7FKW - chains A and B; structure by X-ray diffraction, 1.47 A resolution.

# Chain A
Molecule: Pre-mRNA-splicing factor 8
Source organism: Saccharomyces cerevisiae S288C
Reference sequence: P33334 (PRP8_YEAST); numbering as in UniProt (aligned over 1836-2090)
Chain sequence (258 residues; numbered 1833 to 2090; the number before each row is that of its first residue):
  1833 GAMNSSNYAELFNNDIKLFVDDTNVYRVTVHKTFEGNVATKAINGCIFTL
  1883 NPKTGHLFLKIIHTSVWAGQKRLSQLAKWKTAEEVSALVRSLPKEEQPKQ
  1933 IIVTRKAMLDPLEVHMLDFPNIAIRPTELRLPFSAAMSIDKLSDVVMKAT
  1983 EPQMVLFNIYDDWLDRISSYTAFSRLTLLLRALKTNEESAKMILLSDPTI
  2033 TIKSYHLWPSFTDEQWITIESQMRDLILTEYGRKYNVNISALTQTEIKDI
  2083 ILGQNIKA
Disordered / not traced: 2070-2090
Sequence notes: expression tag (1833-1835)
Ligand contacts: (2R)-1-benzylpiperidine-2-carboxylic acid (VD6): Tyr1858, Arg1859, Val1860, Thr1861, Val1862, Ile1875
Swiss-Prot annotation at these positions:
  - mutagenesis: Asp1853 (D1853A: Alters protein folding. Severely impaired growth. Strongly reduced growth at 35 degrees Celsius; when associated with A-1854; D1853N: Reduced growth at 30 degrees Celsius ...), Asp1854 (D1854A: Reduced growth at 30 degrees Celsius. Strongly reduced growth at 16 degrees Celsius. Strongly reduced growth at 35 degrees Celsius; when associated with A-1853 ...), Thr1855 (T1855A: Reduced growth at 30 degrees Celsius. Strongly reduced growth at 16 degrees Celsius), Thr1936 (T1936A: Reduced growth at 30 degrees Celsius. Strongly reduced growth at 16 degrees Celsius), Arg1937 (R1937K: Severely impaired growth. Reduced growth at 30 degrees Celsius. Strongly reduced growth at 16 degrees Celsius)

# Chain B
Molecule: A1 cistron-splicing factor AAR2
Source organism: Saccharomyces cerevisiae S288C
Reference sequence: P32357 (AAR2_YEAST); aligned to UniProt positions 1-317 over residues 1-317
Chain sequence (308 residues; numbered -3 to 317; 13 numbers in that range are skipped by the numbering (no residue carries them; nothing is unmodelled there); the number before each row is that of its first residue; numbers below 1 keep their minus sign (Gly-3 is residue -3)):
    -3 GAMAMNTVPFTSAPIEVTIGIDQYSFNVKENQPFHGIKDIPIGHVHVIHF
    47 QHADNSSMRYGYWFDCRMGNFYIQYDPKDGLYKMMEERDGAKFENIVHNF
    97 KERQMMVSYPKIDEDDTWYNLTEFVQMDKIRKIVRKDENQFSYVDSSMTT
   147 VQENEL
   166 SSSSSDPAHSLNYTVINFKSREAIRPGHEMEDFLDKSYYLNTVMLQGIFK
   216 NSSNYFGELQFAFLNAMFFGNYGSSLQWHAMIELICSSATVPKHMLDKLD
   266 EILYYQIKTLPEQYSDILLNERVWNICLYSSFQKNSLHNTEKIMENKYPE
   316 LL
Disordered / not traced: -3 to 0, 166-169
Sequence notes: expression tag (-3 to 0); conflict Ser166 (Leu153 in P32357), Ser167 (Lys154 in P32357), Ser170 (Asp in P32357)
Swiss-Prot annotation at these positions:
  - region: Leu261 to Ile282 (Leucine-zipper)
  - modified residue: Ser253 (Phosphoserine), Thr274 (Phosphothreonine)

# How chain A and chain B interact
Residue-residue contacts - 17 pairs, chain A then chain B:
  Gln1907(A) with Met195(B); Leu199(B)
  Leu1908(A) with Met195(B), hydrophobic
  Trp1911(A) with Glu194(B); Met195(B), hydrophobic; Phe198(B), hydrophobic
  Asp1942(A) with Lys184(B), salt bridge; Phe198(B)
  Glu1945(A) with Lys184(B), salt bridge
  Val1946(A) with Ile189(B), hydrophobic; Glu194(B); Phe198(B), hydrophobic
  His1947(A) with Glu194(B), salt bridge
  Leu1949(A) with Lys184(B); Ser185(B); Arg186(B)
  Asp1950(A) with Arg186(B), salt bridge

# In short
9 residues of chain A face 8 of chain B across their interface, with 4 salt bridges. Polar pairs include
Asp1942(A)-Lys184(B), Glu1945(A)-Lys184(B) and His1947(A)-Glu194(B). Ligands of chain A:
(2R)-1-benzylpiperidine-2-carboxylic acid. From UniProt: 5 mutagenesis sites on chain A.
Chain A is Pre-mRNA-splicing factor 8 and chain B is A1 cistron-splicing factor AAR2, both from Saccharomyces
cerevisiae S288C; the structure, PanDDA analysis group deposition -- Aar2/RNaseH in complex with fragment
P04F09 from the F2X-Universal Library, was determined by X-ray diffraction, deposited together with 5ST0,
5ST1, 5ST2, 5ST3, 5ST4, 5ST5 and 248 further entries.
